Entry 6NAW (X-ray diffraction, 2.40 A resolution); this record covers chains A and G of the 14 polymer chains in the assembly.

# Chain A (and G)
Molecule: ATP-dependent Clp protease proteolytic subunit
From: Neisseria meningitidis
Notes: EC 3.4.21.92; chain G of this document is another copy of the same molecule, construct and numbering; everything in this record applies to it too
UniProt: I4E574 (I4E574_NEIME); residues 1-204 here correspond to UniProt positions 6-209 (UniProt number = residue number + 5)
Sequence (217 residues; numbered -12 to 204; the number before each row is that of its first residue; numbers below 1 keep their minus sign (His-12 is residue -12)):
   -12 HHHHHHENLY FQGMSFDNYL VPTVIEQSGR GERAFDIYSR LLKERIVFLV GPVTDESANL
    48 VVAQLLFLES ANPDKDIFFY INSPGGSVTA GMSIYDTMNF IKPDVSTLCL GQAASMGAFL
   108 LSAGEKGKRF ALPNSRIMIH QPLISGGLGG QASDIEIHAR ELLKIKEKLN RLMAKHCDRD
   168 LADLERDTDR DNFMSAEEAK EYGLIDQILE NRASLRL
Unresolved in the structure: -12 to 7, 12-21, 131-136, 201-204 (chain G: -12 to 7, 12-21, 134-135, 203-204)
Differences from the reference sequence: expression tag (-12 to 0); engineered mutation Ala58 (Glu63 in I4E574)
From the paper describing this entry:
  - contacts within the chain: Arg27-Glu31 (salt bridge)
  - mutagenesis - E31A: increased catalytic activity on casein
  - mutagenesis - E31A/E58A: increased catalytic activity
  - mutagenesis - Y67A: decreased expression

# Interface between chain A and chain G
Pairs across the interface (59):
  Pro9(A) - Ser26(G)
  Pro9(A) - Leu29(G)  hydrophobic
  Pro9(A) - Leu47(G)
  Pro9(A) - Gln51(G)
  Thr10(A) - Phe22(G)
  Thr10(A) - Ser26(G)  hydrogen bond (backbone-side chain)
  Val11(A) - Phe22(G)
  Val11(A) - Phe54(G)  hydrophobic
  Ile24(A) - Leu47(G)  hydrophobic
  Ile24(A) - Ala50(G)  hydrophobic
  Ile24(A) - Phe54(G)  hydrophobic
  Tyr25(A) - Asn46(G)  hydrogen bond
  Tyr25(A) - Leu47(G)
  Tyr25(A) - Ala50(G)  hydrophobic
  Arg27(A) - Phe54(G)
  Arg27(A) - Ser57(G)  hydrogen bond
  Leu28(A) - Ala50(G)
  Leu28(A) - Phe54(G)  hydrophobic
  Glu31(A) - Ser57(G)  hydrogen bond
  Phe35(A) - Asn46(G)
  Val37(A) - Asp42(G)
  Val37(A) - Asn46(G)
  Gly38(A) - Asp42(G)
  Tyr67(A) - Leu53(G)  hydrophobic
  Asn69(A) - Asp42(G)
  Asn69(A) - Ser80(G)
  Leu97(A) - Val49(G)  hydrophobic
  Leu97(A) - Ser80(G)
  Gly98(A) - Thr76(G)
  Gly98(A) - Ser80(G)
  Gln99(A) - Thr76(G)
  Leu119(A) - Asp83(G)
  Leu119(A) - Phe87(G)  hydrophobic
  Pro120(A) - Asp83(G)
  Asn121(A) - Met79(G)
  Asn121(A) - Tyr82(G)
  Asn121(A) - Asp83(G)  hydrogen bond
  Asn121(A) - Lys155(G)  hydrogen bond (backbone-side chain)
  Asn121(A) - Leu159(G)
  Ser122(A) - Asp83(G)
  Arg123(A) - Thr76(G)
  Arg123(A) - Glu148(G)  salt bridge
  Arg123(A) - Ile152(G)
  Arg177(A) - Gln138(G)  hydrogen bond
  Arg177(A) - Ser140(G)
  Arg177(A) - Asp141(G)  salt bridge
  Arg177(A) - Ile144(G)
  Asp178(A) - Ile144(G)
  Asp178(A) - His145(G)  salt bridge
  Phe180(A) - Ile144(G)  hydrophobic
  Phe180(A) - His145(G)
  Phe180(A) - Glu148(G)
  Leu196(A) - Phe87(G)  hydrophobic
  Glu197(A) - Asn86(G)
  Glu197(A) - Phe87(G)
  Asn198(A) - Asn86(G)
  Asn198(A) - Phe87(G)
  Arg199(A) - Glu56(G)  salt bridge
  Arg199(A) - Phe87(G)
Other interface residues (no listed pair), chain A (29 interface residues in all): Pro71
Other interface residues (no listed pair), chain G (33 interface residues in all): Asp23, Glu43, Ala77, Thr84

# In short
Chain A and chain G form an interface of 29 and 33 residues respectively; the contacts include 7 hydrogen
bonds and 4 salt bridges. Among the polar pairs are Arg123(A)-Glu148(G), Arg177(A)-Asp141(G) and
Asp178(A)-His145(G). The paper reports that E31A of chain A increases catalytic activity on casein; contacts
within the chain involving Arg27(A) and Glu31(A); 3 substitutions were tested in all.
Both chains are ATP-dependent Clp protease proteolytic subunit (Neisseria meningitidis). Entry 6NAW (Crystal
structure of Neisseria meningitidis ClpP E58A activated mutant) was determined by X-ray diffraction, deposited
together with 6NAH, 6NAQ, 6NAY and 6NB1.
